PDB entry 7O30 | X-ray diffraction, 2.65 A resolution | chains H and P of the 3 polymer chains in the assembly

# Chain H
Molecule: anti-PAS Fab 1.1 chimeric heavy chain
Source organism: Mus musculus
Notes: antibody fragment or engineered binder
Sequence (229 residues; each row starts with the number of its first residue):
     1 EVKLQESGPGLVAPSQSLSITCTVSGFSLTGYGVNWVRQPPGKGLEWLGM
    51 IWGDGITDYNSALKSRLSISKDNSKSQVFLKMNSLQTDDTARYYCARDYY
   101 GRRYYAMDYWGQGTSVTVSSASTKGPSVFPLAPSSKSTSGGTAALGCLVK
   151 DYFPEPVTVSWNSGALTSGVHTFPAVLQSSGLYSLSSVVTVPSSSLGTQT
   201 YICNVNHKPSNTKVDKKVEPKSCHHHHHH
Not modelled in the structure: 137-139, 224-229
Disulfide bonds: Cys22-Cys95, Cys147-Cys203

# Chain P
Molecule: PAS#1 epitope peptide
Sequence (10 residues; numbered 1 to 10; the number before each row is that of its first residue):
     1 EAPASPAAPA
Modified positions: Glu1 (pyroglutamic acid; PCA)

# How chain H and chain P interact
Residue-residue contacts (10):
  Trp52(H) - Pro9(P)
  Ile56(H) - Pro9(P)  hydrophobic
  Arg103(H) - Ala4(P)
  Arg103(H) - Ser5(P)  hydrogen bond (backbone-backbone)
  Arg103(H) - Pro9(P)  hydrogen bond (side chain-backbone)
  Tyr104(H) - Ala2(P)
  Tyr104(H) - Pro3(P)
  Tyr104(H) - Ser5(P)
  Tyr105(H) - Ser5(P)
  Tyr105(H) - Ala7(P)
Also at the interface, not in a pair above, chain H (7 interface residues in all): Asp58, Arg102
Also at the interface, not in a pair above, chain P (7 interface residues in all): Ala8

# In short
Chain H and chain P each contribute 7 residues to their interface; the contacts include 2 hydrogen bonds.
Polar contacts include Arg103(H)-Pro9(P) and Arg103(H)-Ser5(P).
Chain H is anti-PAS Fab 1.1 chimeric heavy chain (Mus musculus) and chain P is PAS#1 epitope peptide; the
structure, Crystal structure of the anti-PAS Fab 1.1 in complex with its epitope peptide, was determined by
X-ray diffraction together with 7O2Z and 7O33 from the same study.
